8D0B - chains F and G of the 8 polymer chains in the assembly; structure by electron microscopy, 3.43 A resolution.

== Chain F ==
Protein: DNA polymerase alpha catalytic subunit
Source organism: Homo sapiens
Notes: EC 2.7.7.7
Reference sequence: P09884 (DPOLA_HUMAN); residues 324-1462 here = UniProt positions 324-1462
Sequence (1139 residues; row label = number of the first residue in the row):
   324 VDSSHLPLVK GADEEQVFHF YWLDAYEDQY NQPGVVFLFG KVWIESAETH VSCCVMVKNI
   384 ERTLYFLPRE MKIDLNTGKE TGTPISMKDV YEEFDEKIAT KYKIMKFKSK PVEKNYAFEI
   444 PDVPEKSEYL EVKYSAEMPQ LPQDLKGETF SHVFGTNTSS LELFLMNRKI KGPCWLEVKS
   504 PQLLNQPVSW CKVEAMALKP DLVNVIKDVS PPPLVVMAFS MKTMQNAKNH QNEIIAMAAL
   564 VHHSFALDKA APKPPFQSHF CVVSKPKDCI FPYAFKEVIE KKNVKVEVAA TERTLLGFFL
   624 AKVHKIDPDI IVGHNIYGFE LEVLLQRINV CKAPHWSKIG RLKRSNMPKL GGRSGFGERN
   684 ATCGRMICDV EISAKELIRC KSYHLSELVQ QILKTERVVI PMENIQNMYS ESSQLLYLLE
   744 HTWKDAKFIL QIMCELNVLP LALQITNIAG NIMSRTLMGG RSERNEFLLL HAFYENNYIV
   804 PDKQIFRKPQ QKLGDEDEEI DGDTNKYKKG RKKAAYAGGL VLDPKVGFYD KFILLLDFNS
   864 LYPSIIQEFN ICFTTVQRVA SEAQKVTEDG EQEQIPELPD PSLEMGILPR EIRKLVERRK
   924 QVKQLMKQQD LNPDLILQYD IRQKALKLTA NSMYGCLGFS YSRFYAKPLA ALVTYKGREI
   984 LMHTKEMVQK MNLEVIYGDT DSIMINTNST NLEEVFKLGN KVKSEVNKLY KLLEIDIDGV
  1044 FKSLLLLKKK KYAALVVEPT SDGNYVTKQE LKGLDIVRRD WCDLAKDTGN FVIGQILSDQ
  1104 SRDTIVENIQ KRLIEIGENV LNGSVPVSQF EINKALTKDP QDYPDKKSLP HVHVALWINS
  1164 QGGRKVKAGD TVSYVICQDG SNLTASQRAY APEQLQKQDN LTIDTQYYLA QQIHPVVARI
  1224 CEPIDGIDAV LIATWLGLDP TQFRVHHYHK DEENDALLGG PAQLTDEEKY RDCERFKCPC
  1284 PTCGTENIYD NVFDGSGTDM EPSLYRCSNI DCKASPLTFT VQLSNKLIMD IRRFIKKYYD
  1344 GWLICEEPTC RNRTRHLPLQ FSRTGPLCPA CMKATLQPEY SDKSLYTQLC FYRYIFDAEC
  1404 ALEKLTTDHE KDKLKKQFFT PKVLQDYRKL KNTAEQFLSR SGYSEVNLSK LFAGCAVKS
Not modelled in the structure: 808-841, 1076-1265
Swiss-Prot annotation at these positions:
  - zinc finger: Cys-1283 to Ser-1318 (CysA-type)
  - motif: Cys-1348 to Cys-1374 (CysB motif)
  - binding site (Zn(2+)): Cys-1283, Cys-1286, Cys-1310, Cys-1315, Cys-1348, Cys-1353, Cys-1371, Cys-1374
  - modified residue: Thr-406 (Phosphothreonine), Lys-970 (N6-succinyllysine)

== Chain G ==
Protein: DNA polymerase alpha subunit B
Source organism: Homo sapiens
Reference sequence: Q14181 (DPOA2_HUMAN); numbering as in UniProt (aligned over 143-598)
Sequence (456 residues; row label = number of the first residue in the row):
   143 HQLLSPSSFS PSATPSQKYN SRSNRGEVVT SFGLAQGVSW SGRGGAGNIS LKVLGCPEAL
   203 TGSYKSMFQK LPDIREVLTC KIEELGSELK EHYKIEAFTP LLAPAQEPVT LLGQIGCDSN
   263 GKLNNKSVIL EGDREHSSGA QIPVDLSELK EYSLFPGQVV IMEGINTTGR KLVATKLYEG
   323 VPLPFYQPTE EDADFEQSMV LVACGPYTTS DSITYDPLLD LIAVINHDRP DVCILFGPFL
   383 DAKHEQVENC LLTSPFEDIF KQCLRTIIEG TRSSGSHLVF VPSLRDVHHE PVYPQPPFSY
   443 SDLSREDKKQ VQFVSEPCSL SINGVIFGLT STDLLFHLGA EEISSSSGTS DRFSRILKHI
   503 LTQRSYYPLY PPQEDMAIDY ESFYVYAQLP VTPDVLIIPS ELRYFVKDVL GCVCVNPGRL
   563 TKGQVGGTFA RLYLRRPAAD GAERQSPCIA VQVVRI
Swiss-Prot annotation at these positions:
  - modified residue (Phosphoserine): Ser-147, Ser-152, Ser-154

== Chain F / chain G interface ==
Pairs across the interface - 55 pairs, chain F then chain G:
  Val-1324(F) / Thr-395(G)
  Val-1324(F) / Ser-396(G)
  Val-1324(F) / Pro-397(G)
  Gln-1325(F) / Cys-392(G)
  Asn-1328(F) / Leu-394(G)
  Asn-1328(F) / Ser-396(G)
  Asn-1328(F) / Phe-398(G)
  Lys-1329(F) / Cys-392(G)
  Ile-1331(F) / Val-429(G)
  Met-1332(F) / Val-429(G)  hydrophobic
  Arg-1335(F) / Ala-384(G)
  Arg-1335(F) / Leu-426(G)  hydrogen bond (side chain-backbone)
  Arg-1335(F) / Asp-428(G)  hydrogen bond (side chain-backbone)
  Arg-1335(F) / Val-429(G)
  Arg-1335(F) / His-431(G)
  Ile-1338(F) / Met-209(G)  hydrophobic
  Ile-1338(F) / Glu-432(G)
  Tyr-1341(F) / Gln-211(G)  hydrogen bond (side chain-backbone)
  Tyr-1342(F) / Ser-208(G)  hydrogen bond (side chain-backbone)
  Tyr-1342(F) / Met-209(G)
  Tyr-1342(F) / Gln-211(G)
  Tyr-1342(F) / Val-434(G)  hydrophobic
  Tyr-1342(F) / Ala-519(G)  hydrophobic
  Tyr-1342(F) / Ile-520(G)
  Tyr-1342(F) / Asp-521(G)  hydrogen bond
  Asp-1343(F) / Glu-516(G)
  Arg-1356(F) / Asn-262(G)  hydrogen bond (backbone-side chain)
  Arg-1358(F) / Pro-513(G)
  Arg-1358(F) / Pro-514(G)  hydrogen bond (side chain-backbone)
  Arg-1358(F) / Gln-515(G)
  His-1359(F) / Glu-273(G)  salt bridge
  Leu-1360(F) / Leu-213(G)  hydrophobic
  Leu-1360(F) / Tyr-512(G)
  Pro-1361(F) / Glu-273(G)
  Leu-1362(F) / Arg-217(G)  hydrogen bond (backbone-side chain)
  Leu-1362(F) / Thr-221(G)
  Leu-1362(F) / Glu-273(G)  hydrogen bond (backbone-side chain)
  Leu-1362(F) / Gly-274(G)
  Gln-1363(F) / Ser-280(G)
  Gln-1363(F) / Gly-281(G)
  Phe-1364(F) / Leu-213(G)  hydrophobic
  Phe-1364(F) / Arg-217(G)
  Pro-1369(F) / Leu-213(G)  hydrophobic
  Asp-1385(F) / Phe-210(G)
  Phe-1440(F) / Glu-432(G)
  Arg-1443(F) / Ser-205(G)
  Arg-1443(F) / Lys-207(G)
  Arg-1443(F) / Ser-208(G)  hydrogen bond (backbone-backbone)
  Arg-1443(F) / Glu-432(G)  salt bridge
  Ser-1444(F) / Lys-207(G)
  Ser-1444(F) / Met-209(G)  hydrogen bond
  Gly-1445(F) / Lys-207(G)
  Gly-1445(F) / Phe-210(G)
  Tyr-1446(F) / Phe-210(G)  hydrophobic
  Glu-1448(F) / Lys-207(G)
Interface residues without a listed pair, chain F (32 interface residues in all): Lys-1339, Thr-1357, Leu-1388, Leu-1392, Ser-1442
Interface residues without a listed pair, chain G (43 interface residues in all): Tyr-206, Leu-220, Ile-224, Gly-258, Cys-259, Ala-282, Pro-433, Met-518

== In short ==
32 residues of chain F and 43 residues of chain G are in contact; the contacts include 11 hydrogen bonds and 2
salt bridges. Polar contacts include His-1359(F)/Glu-273(G), Arg-1443(F)/Glu-432(G) and
Arg-1335(F)/Leu-426(G). From UniProt: 8 Zn2+-binding residues on chain F.
Chain F is DNA polymerase alpha catalytic subunit and chain G is DNA polymerase alpha subunit B, both from
Homo sapiens; the structure, Human CST-DNA polymerase alpha/primase preinitiation complex bound to
4xTEL-foldback template, was determined by electron microscopy, deposited together with 8D0K.
